Entry 9FJD (electron microscopy, 2.15 A resolution); this record covers chains 1 and 3 of the 3 polymer chains in the assembly.

Chain 1:
Protein: Capsid protein VP1
Source organism: Coxsackievirus B1
Reference sequence: A0A7T7KAA0 (A0A7T7KAA0_9ENTO); residues 58-277 here correspond to UniProt positions 628-847 (UniProt number = residue number + 570)
Sequence (220 residues; each row starts with the number of its first residue):
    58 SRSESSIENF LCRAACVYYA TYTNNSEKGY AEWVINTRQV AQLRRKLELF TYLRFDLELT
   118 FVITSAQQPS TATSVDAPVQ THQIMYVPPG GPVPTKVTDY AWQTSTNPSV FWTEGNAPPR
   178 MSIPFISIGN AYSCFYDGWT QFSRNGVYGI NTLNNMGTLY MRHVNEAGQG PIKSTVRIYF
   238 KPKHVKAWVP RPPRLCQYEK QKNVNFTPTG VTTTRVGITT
Disordered / not traced: 198-202
Construct notes: conflict Ala71 (Ser641 in A0A7T7KAA0), Glu84 (Lys654 in A0A7T7KAA0), Tyr87 (Phe657 in A0A7T7KAA0), Thr130 (Ser700 in A0A7T7KAA0), Thr155 (Lys725 in A0A7T7KAA0), Thr264 (Ser834 in A0A7T7KAA0), Thr266 (Ile836 in A0A7T7KAA0), Thr271 (Ser841 in A0A7T7KAA0), Val273 (Thr843 in A0A7T7KAA0), Gly274 (Asp844 in A0A7T7KAA0), Thr276 (Ile846 in A0A7T7KAA0)
What the authors report for this chain:
  - conformationally variable residues (order/disorder transition): Thr197 to Val204

Chain 3:
Protein: Capsid protein VP3
Source organism: Coxsackievirus B1
Reference sequence: A0A7T7KAA0 (A0A7T7KAA0_9ENTO); residues 1-232 here correspond to UniProt positions 333-564 (UniProt number = residue number + 332)
Sequence (232 residues; row label = number of the first residue in the row):
     1 GLPVMTTPGS TQFLTSDDFQ SPSAMPQFDV TPEMQIPGRV NNLMEIAEVD SVVPVNNTEA
    61 NVNSLKAYQI PVQSNSDNGK QVFGFPLQPG ANGVLNRTLL GEILNYYTHW SGSIKLTFMF
   121 CGSAMATGKF LLAYSPPGAG VPKNRKDAML GTHVIWDVGL QSSCVLCVPW ISQTHYRYVV
   181 EDEYTAAGYI TCWYQTNIVV PADVQSSCDI LCFVSACNDF SVRMLKDTPF IR
Construct notes: conflict Ala60 (Asp392 in A0A7T7KAA0), Asn63 (Ser395 in A0A7T7KAA0), Gly93 (Asn425 in A0A7T7KAA0), Ile190 (Val522 in A0A7T7KAA0)
What the authors report for this chain:
  - conformationally variable residues (order/disorder transition): Trp170 to Gly188

Interface between chain 1 and chain 3:
Pairs across the interface (129):
  Ser58(1) with Tyr176(3), hydrogen bond (backbone-side chain); Arg177(3), hydrogen bond (backbone-side chain); Val222(3)
  Arg59(1) with Asn42(3), hydrogen bond (backbone-side chain); Met44(3); Glu48(3), salt bridge; Phe220(3), hydrogen bond (side chain-backbone); Ser221(3)
  Glu61(1) with Tyr107(3), hydrogen bond (backbone-side chain); Arg223(3); Met224(3), hydrogen bond (side chain-backbone); Leu225(3), hydrogen bond (side chain-backbone)
  Ser62(1) with Asn42(3), hydrogen bond; Leu43(3), hydrogen bond (backbone-backbone); Met44(3); Tyr107(3); Val222(3)
  Ser63(1) with Asn41(3); Asn42(3)
  Ile64(1) with Val40(3); Asn41(3), hydrogen bond (backbone-backbone); Leu43(3), hydrophobic
  Phe67(1) with Leu43(3), hydrophobic; Leu225(3), hydrophobic
  Arg70(1) with Leu225(3)
  Ala71(1) with Thr15(3)
  Gln99(1) with Asp227(3); Thr228(3), hydrogen bond (side chain-backbone); Ile231(3)
  Arg102(1) with Arg97(3); Glu102(3), salt bridge; Tyr106(3), hydrogen bond; Thr228(3); Ile231(3)
  Lys103(1) with Tyr106(3); Leu225(3)
  Phe107(1) with Val40(3), hydrophobic; Leu43(3), hydrophobic
  Tyr109(1) with Ile36(3), hydrophobic
  Arg111(1) with Val30(3); Thr31(3), hydrogen bond (side chain-backbone); Pro32(3); Glu33(3)
  Glu115(1) with Phe19(3); Ser21(3), hydrogen bond
  Thr117(1) with Phe13(3)
  Val119(1) with Phe13(3), hydrophobic
  Tyr143(1) with Met25(3), hydrophobic
  Pro145(1) with Met25(3), hydrophobic
  Pro165(1) with Ala24(3)
  Ala174(1) with Thr11(3)
  Pro175(1) with Thr11(3); Phe13(3), hydrophobic
  Arg177(1) with Phe13(3); Asp17(3), salt bridge; Ser21(3); Pro22(3)
  Met178(1) with Pro22(3); Ala24(3), hydrophobic
  Ser179(1) with Ser21(3); Pro22(3), hydrogen bond (backbone-backbone); Ser23(3); Ala24(3), hydrogen bond (backbone-backbone)
  Pro181(1) with Met25(3); Val30(3), hydrophobic
  Phe182(1) with Phe28(3); Val30(3)
  Ile183(1) with Phe28(3), hydrophobic
  Ser184(1) with Thr31(3), hydrogen bond (backbone-side chain)
  Ile185(1) with Thr31(3), hydrogen bond (backbone-side chain)
  Gly186(1) with Thr31(3)
  Asn187(1) with Pro32(3), hydrogen bond (side chain-backbone); Met34(3)
  Tyr236(1) with Phe13(3), hydrophobic; Thr15(3)
  Lys238(1) with Asp17(3), hydrogen bond (side chain-backbone)
  Lys240(1) with Ser21(3), hydrogen bond
  Lys243(1) with Glu33(3), salt bridge; Arg39(3)
  Ala244(1) with Arg39(3); Val40(3), hydrogen bond (backbone-backbone)
  Trp245(1) with Glu33(3); Ile36(3), hydrogen bond (side chain-backbone); Pro37(3); Gly38(3); Arg39(3)
  Val246(1) with Pro37(3); Gly38(3), hydrogen bond (backbone-backbone)
  Pro247(1) with Val40(3), hydrophobic; Ile46(3), hydrophobic
  Pro250(1) with Leu99(3); Glu102(3)
  Arg251(1) with Arg97(3)
  Leu252(1) with Arg97(3)
  Gln254(1) with Phe230(3), hydrogen bond (side chain-backbone); Arg232(3), hydrogen bond (side chain-backbone)
  Thr266(1) with Asn63(3)
  Gly267(1) with Val62(3); Asn63(3), hydrogen bond (backbone-side chain)
  Val268(1) with Val62(3), hydrogen bond (backbone-backbone); Tyr68(3); Arg97(3)
  Thr269(1) with Pro54(3); Asn57(3); Val62(3); Gly93(3), hydrogen bond (side chain-backbone); Arg97(3)
  Thr270(1) with Asn57(3), hydrogen bond (backbone-side chain); Gly93(3)
  Thr271(1) with Asn57(3); Glu59(3); Val62(3)
  Arg272(1) with Val55(3), hydrogen bond (side chain-backbone); Asn57(3); Thr58(3); Gly84(3), hydrogen bond (side chain-backbone); Phe85(3); Val94(3)
  Ile275(1) with Val55(3), hydrophobic; Asn56(3); Ile70(3), hydrophobic; Pro71(3); Val82(3); Phe83(3); Gly84(3), hydrogen bond (backbone-backbone)
  Thr276(1) with Gln81(3); Phe83(3); Gly84(3)
  Thr277(1) with Gly84(3)
Other interface residues (no listed pair), chain 1 (61 interface residues in all): Asn66, Ala98, Ile180, Ala188, Tyr255, Gly274
Other interface residues (no listed pair), chain 3 (66 interface residues in all): Asp18, Pro86, Asn96

Overview:
Chain 1 and chain 3 form an interface of 61 and 66 residues respectively; the contacts include 33 hydrogen
bonds and 4 salt bridges. Polar pairs include Arg59(1)-Glu48(3), Arg102(1)-Glu102(3) and Arg177(1)-Asp17(3).
From the paper: conformational variability at Thr197(1) and Trp170(3).
Chain 1 is Capsid protein VP1 and chain 3 is Capsid protein VP3, both from Coxsackievirus B1; the structure,
Expanded CVB1-VLP (Tween80), was determined by electron microscopy together with 9FJC and 9FJE from the same
study.
